Entry 3Q5Z (X-ray diffraction, 1.90 A resolution); this record covers chain A.

== Chain A ==
Protein: ROP5B
From: Toxoplasma gondii
Notes: EC 2.7.11.1; fragment: Pseudokinase domain
Amino-acid sequence (371 residues; numbered 171 to 541; the number before each row is that of its first residue):
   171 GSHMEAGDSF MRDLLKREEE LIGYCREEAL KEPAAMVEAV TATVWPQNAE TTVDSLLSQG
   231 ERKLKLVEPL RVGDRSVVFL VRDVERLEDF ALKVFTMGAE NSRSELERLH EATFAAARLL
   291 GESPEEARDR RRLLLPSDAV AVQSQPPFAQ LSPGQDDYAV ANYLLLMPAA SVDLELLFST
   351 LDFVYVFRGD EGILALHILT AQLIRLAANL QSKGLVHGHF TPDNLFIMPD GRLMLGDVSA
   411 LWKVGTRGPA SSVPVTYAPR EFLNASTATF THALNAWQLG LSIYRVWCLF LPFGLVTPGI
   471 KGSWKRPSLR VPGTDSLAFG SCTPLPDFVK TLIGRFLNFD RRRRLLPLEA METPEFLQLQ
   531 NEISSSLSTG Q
Not modelled in the structure: 171-175, 268-271, 291-300, 314-315, 322-327, 434-436, 537-541
Disulfides: C458-C492
Reported in the primary citation:
  - mutagenesis - H389D: abolished catalytic activity
  - mutagenesis - H389D: unchanged expression

== In short ==
The paper reports that H389D abolishes catalytic activity; H389D leaves expression unchanged.
Chain A is ROP5B (Toxoplasma gondii); the structure, Crystal structure of virulent allele ROP5B pseudokinase
domain, was determined by X-ray diffraction, deposited together with 3Q60.
